PDB entry 4MFC | X-ray diffraction, 2.13 A resolution | chains A and P of the 4 polymer chains in the assembly

== Chain A ==
Molecule: DNA polymerase beta
Source organism: Homo sapiens
Notes: EC 2.7.7.7, 4.2.99.-
UniProt: P06746 (DPOLB_HUMAN); residue numbers follow UniProt; this construct covers 11-335
Amino-acid sequence (325 residues; each row starts with the number of its first residue):
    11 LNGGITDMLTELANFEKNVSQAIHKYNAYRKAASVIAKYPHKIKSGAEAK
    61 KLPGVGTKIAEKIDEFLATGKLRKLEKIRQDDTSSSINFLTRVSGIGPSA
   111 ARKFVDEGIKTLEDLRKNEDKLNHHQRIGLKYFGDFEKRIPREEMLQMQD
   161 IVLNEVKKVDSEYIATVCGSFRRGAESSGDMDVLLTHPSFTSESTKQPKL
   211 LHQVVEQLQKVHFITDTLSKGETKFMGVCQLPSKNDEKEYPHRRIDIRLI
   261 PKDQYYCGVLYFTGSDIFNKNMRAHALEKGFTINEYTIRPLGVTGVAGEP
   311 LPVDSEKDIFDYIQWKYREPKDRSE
Unresolved in the structure: 204-208, 244-245
Ion coordination: Na+ site 1 near Thr101 (its only coordinating residue here); Na+ site 2: Thr101, Val103, Ile106 (shared with DG9(P) of chain P); Mg2+: Asp190 (together with 0KX)
Small-molecule neighbours: 0KX (2'-deoxy-5'-O-[(R)-hydroxy{[(R)-hydroxy(phosphonooxy)phosphoryl]amino}phosphoryl]cytidine): Arg149, Gly179, Ser180, Arg183, Ser187, Ser188, Gly189, Asp190, Tyr271, Phe272, Thr273, Gly274, Ser275, Asp276, Asn279
What the authors report for this chain:
  - binding site for 0KX: Asn279
  - catalytic residues: Asp256 (citing earlier work)

== Chain P ==
Molecule: up primer
Sequence (10 nucleotides; each row starts with the number of its first residue):
     1 GCTGATGCGA
Ion coordination: Na+: DG9 (shared with Thr101(A), Val103(A), Ile106(A) of chain A)

== Chain A / chain P interface ==
Residue-residue contacts - 15 pairs, chain A then chain P:
  Val103(A) with DG9(P), phosphate contact
  Ser104(A) with DG9(P), phosphate contact
  Gly105(A) with DC8(P), phosphate contact; DG9(P), hydrogen bond to the phosphate
  Ile106(A) with DG9(P), phosphate contact
  Gly107(A) with DC8(P), hydrogen bond to the phosphate; DG9(P), phosphate contact
  Pro108(A) with DC8(P), phosphate contact
  Ser109(A) with DG7(P), phosphate contact; DC8(P), hydrogen bond to the phosphate
  Ala110(A) with DC8(P), hydrogen bond to the phosphate
  His135(A) with DG9(P), sugar contact
  Arg254(A) with DA10(P), salt bridge to the phosphate
  Asp256(A) with DA10(P), phosphate contact
  Arg258(A) with DA10(P), hydrogen bond to the phosphate
Other interface residues (no listed pair), chain A (13 interface residues in all): Met236

== Overview ==
Chain A and chain P form an interface of 13 and 4 residues respectively; the contacts include 5 hydrogen bonds
and 1 salt bridge. Polar contacts include Gly105(A)-DG9(P), Gly107(A)-DC8(P) and Ser109(A)-DC8(P). Ligands of
chain A: compound 0KX. From the paper: the catalytic residue Asp256(A); a binding site for 0KX at Asn279(A).
Chain A is DNA polymerase beta (Homo sapiens) and chain P is up primer; the structure, Structure of human DNA
polymerase beta complexed with O6MG in the template base paired with incoming ..., was determined by X-ray
diffraction, deposited together with 4MF2, 4MFF, 4NXZ and 4NY8.
